8TXO - chains I and J of the 7 polymer chains in the assembly; structure by electron microscopy, 3.10 A resolution.

[Chain I]
Protein: DNA-directed RNA polymerase subunit beta
From: Escherichia coli
Notes: EC 2.7.7.6
Reference sequence: P0A8V2 (RPOB_ECOLI); numbering as in UniProt (aligned over 1-1342)
Sequence (1342 residues; each row starts with the number of its first residue):
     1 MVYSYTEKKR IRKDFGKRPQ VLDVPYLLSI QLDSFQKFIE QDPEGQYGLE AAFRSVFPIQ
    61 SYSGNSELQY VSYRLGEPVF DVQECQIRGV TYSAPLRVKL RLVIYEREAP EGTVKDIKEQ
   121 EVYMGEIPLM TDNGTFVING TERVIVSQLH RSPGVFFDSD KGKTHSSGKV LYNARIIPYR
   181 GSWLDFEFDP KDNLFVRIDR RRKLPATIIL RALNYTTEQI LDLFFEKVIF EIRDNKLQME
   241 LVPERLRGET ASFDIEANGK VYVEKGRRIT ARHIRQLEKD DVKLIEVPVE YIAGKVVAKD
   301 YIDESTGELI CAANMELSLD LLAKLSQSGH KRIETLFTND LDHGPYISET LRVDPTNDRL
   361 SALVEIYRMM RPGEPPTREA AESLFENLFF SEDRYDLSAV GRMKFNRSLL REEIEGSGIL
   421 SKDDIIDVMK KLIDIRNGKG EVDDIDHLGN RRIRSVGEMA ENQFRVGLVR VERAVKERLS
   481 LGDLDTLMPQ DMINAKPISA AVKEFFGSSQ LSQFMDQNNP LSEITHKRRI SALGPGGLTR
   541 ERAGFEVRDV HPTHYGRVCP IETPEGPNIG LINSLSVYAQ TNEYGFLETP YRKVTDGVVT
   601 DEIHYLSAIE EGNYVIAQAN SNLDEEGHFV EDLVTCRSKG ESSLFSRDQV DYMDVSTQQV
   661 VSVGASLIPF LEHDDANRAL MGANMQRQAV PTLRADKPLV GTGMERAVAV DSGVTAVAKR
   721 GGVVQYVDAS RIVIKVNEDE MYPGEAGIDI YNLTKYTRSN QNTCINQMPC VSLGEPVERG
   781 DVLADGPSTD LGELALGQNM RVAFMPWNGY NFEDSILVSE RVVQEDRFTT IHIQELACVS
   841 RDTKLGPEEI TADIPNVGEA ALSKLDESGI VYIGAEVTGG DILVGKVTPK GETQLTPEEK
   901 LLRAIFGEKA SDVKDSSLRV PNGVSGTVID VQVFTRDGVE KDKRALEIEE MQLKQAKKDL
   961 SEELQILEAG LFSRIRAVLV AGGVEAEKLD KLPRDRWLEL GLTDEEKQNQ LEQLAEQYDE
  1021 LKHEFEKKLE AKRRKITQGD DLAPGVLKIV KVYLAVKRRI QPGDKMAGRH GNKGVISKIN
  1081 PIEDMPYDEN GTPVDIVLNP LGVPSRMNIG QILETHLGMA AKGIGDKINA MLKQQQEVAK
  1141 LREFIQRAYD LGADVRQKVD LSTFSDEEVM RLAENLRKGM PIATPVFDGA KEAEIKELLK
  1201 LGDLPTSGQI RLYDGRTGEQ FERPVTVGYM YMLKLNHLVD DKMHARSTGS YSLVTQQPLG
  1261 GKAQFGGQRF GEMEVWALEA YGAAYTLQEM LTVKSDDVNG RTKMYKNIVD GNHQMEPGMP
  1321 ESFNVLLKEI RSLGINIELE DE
Unresolved in the structure: 160-395, 412-422, 435-443, 890-912, 978-1016
UniProt features mapped onto this chain:
  - modified residue (N6-acetyllysine): Lys1022, Lys1200
  - mutagenesis: Ile561 (I561S: Resistant to antibiotics salinamide A and B), Ile569 (I569S: Resistant to antibiotics salinamide A and B), Ala665 (A665E: Resistant to antibiotics salinamide A and B), Asp675 (D675A/G: Resistant to antibiotics salinamide A and B), Asn677 (N677H/K: Resistant to antibiotics salinamide A and B), Leu680 (L680M: Resistant to antibiotics salinamide A and B), Glu813 (E813K: Disrupts the enzyme's active center)
Residues lining bound ligands: S9F ([[(2R,3S,4R,5R)-5-(4-azanyl-2-oxidanylidene-1$l4,3,5,7-tetrazabicyclo[4.3.0]nona-1(6),3,8-trien-7-yl)-3,4-bis(oxidanyl)oxolan-2-yl]methoxy-oxidanyl-phosphoryl] phosphono hydrogen phosphate): Arg678, Asp814, Lys1073, Arg1106

[Chain J]
Protein: DNA-directed RNA polymerase subunit beta'
From: Escherichia coli
Notes: EC 2.7.7.6
Reference sequence: P0A8T7 (RPOC_ECOLI); residues 1-1407 here = UniProt positions 1-1407
Sequence (1430 residues; row label = number of the first residue in the row):
     1 MKDLLKFLKA QTKTEEFDAI KIALASPDMI RSWSFGEVKK PETINYRTFK PERDGLFCAR
    61 IFGPVKDYEC LCGKYKRLKH RGVICEKCGV EVTQTKVRRE RMGHIELASP TAHIWFLKSL
   121 PSRIGLLLDM PLRDIERVLY FESYVVIEGG MTNLERQQIL TEEQYLDALE EFGDEFDAKM
   181 GAEAIQALLK SMDLEQECEQ LREELNETNS ETKRKKLTKR IKLLEAFVQS GNKPEWMILT
   241 VLPVLPPDLR PLVPLDGGRF ATSDLNDLYR RVINRNNRLK RLLDLAAPDI IVRNEKRMLQ
   301 EAVDALLDNG RRGRAITGSN KRPLKSLADM IKGKQGRFRQ NLLGKRVDYS GRSVITVGPY
   361 LRLHQCGLPK KMALELFKPF IYGKLELRGL ATTIKAAKKM VEREEAVVWD ILDEVIREHP
   421 VLLNRAPTLH RLGIQAFEPV LIEGKAIQLH PLVCAAYNAD FDGDQMAVHV PLTLEAQLEA
   481 RALMMSTNNI LSPANGEPII VPSQDVVLGL YYMTRDCVNA KGEGMVLTGP KEAERLYRSG
   541 LASLHARVKV RITEYEKDAN GELVAKTSLK DTTVGRAILW MIVPKGLPYS IVNQALGKKA
   601 ISKMLNTCYR ILGLKPTVIF ADQIMYTGFA YAARSGASVG IDDMVIPEKK HEIISEAEAE
   661 VAEIQEQFQS GLVTAGERYN KVIDIWAAAN DRVSKAMMDN LQTETVINRD GQEEKQVSFN
   721 SIYMMADSGA RGSAAQIRQL AGMRGLMAKP DGSIIETPIT ANFREGLNVL QYFISTHGAR
   781 KGLADTALKT ANSGYLTRRL VDVAQDLVVT EDDCGTHEGI MMTPVIEGGD VKEPLRDRVL
   841 GRVTAEDVLK PGTADILVPR NTLLHEQWCD LLEENSVDAV KVRSVVSCDT DFGVCAHCYG
   901 RDLARGHIIN KGEAIGVIAA QSIGEPGTQL TMRTFHIGGA ASRAAAESSI QVKNKGSIKL
   961 SNVKSVVNSS GKLVITSRNT ELKLIDEFGR TKESYKVPYG AVLAKGDGEQ VAGGETVANW
  1021 DPHTMPVITE VSGFVRFTDM IDGQTITRQT DELTGLSSLV VLDSAERTAG GKDLRPALKI
  1081 VDAQGNDVLI PGTDMPAQYF LPGKAIVQLE DGVQISSGDT LARIPQESGG TKDITGGLPR
  1141 VADLFEARRP KEPAILAEIS GIVSFGKETK GKRRLVITPV DGSDPYEEMI PKWRQLNVFE
  1201 GERVERGDVI SDGPEAPHDI LRLRGVHAVT RYIVNEVQDV YRLQGVKIND KHIEVIVRQM
  1261 LRKATIVNAG SSDFLEGEQV EYSRVKIANR ELEANGKVGA TYSRDLLGIT KASLATESFI
  1321 SAASFQETTR VLTEAAVAGK RDELRGLKEN VIVGRLIPAG TGYAYHQDRM RRRAAGEAPA
  1381 APQVTAEDAS ASLAELLNAG LGGSDNELEL EVLFQGPSSG HHHHHHHHHH
Unresolved in the structure: 1-15, 143-180, 384-414, 941-947, 1004-1013, 1027-1135, 1374-1430
Differences from the reference sequence: expression tag (1408-1430)
UniProt features mapped onto this chain:
  - binding site (Zn(2+)): Cys70, Cys72, Cys85, Cys88, Cys814, Cys888, Cys895, Cys898
  - binding site (Mg(2+)): Asp460, Asp462, Asp464
  - modified residue: Lys983 (N6-acetyllysine)
  - mutagenesis: Gln504 (Q504P: Resistant to antibiotics salinamide A and B), Asn690 (N690D: Resistant to antibiotics salinamide A and B), Met697 (M697V: Resistant to antibiotics salinamide A and B), Ala735 (A735T: Resistant to antibiotics salinamide A and B), Arg738 (R738C/H/P/S: Resistant to antibiotics salinamide A and B), Ala748 (A748E: Resistant to antibiotics salinamide A and B), Pro758 (P758S/T: Resistant to antibiotics salinamide A and B), Phe763 (F763C: Resistant to antibiotics salinamide A and B), Ser775 (S775A: Resistant to antibiotics salinamide A and B), Ala779 (A779T/V: Resistant to antibiotics salinamide A and B), Arg780 (R780C: Resistant to antibiotics salinamide A and B), Gly782 (G782A/C: Resistant to antibiotics salinamide A and B), 1 further mutagenesis entry in UniProt
Bound ions: Zn2+ site 1: Cys70, Gly73, Lys74, Cys85; Mg2+: Asp462, Asp464 (together with S9F); Zn2+ site 2: Cys814, Cys888, Cys895, Cys898
Residues lining bound ligands: S9F ([[(2R,3S,4R,5R)-5-(4-azanyl-2-oxidanylidene-1$l4,3,5,7-tetrazabicyclo[4.3.0]nona-1(6),3,8-trien-7-yl)-3,4-bis(oxidanyl)oxolan-2-yl]methoxy-oxidanyl-phosphoryl] phosphono hydrogen phosphate): Arg425, Pro427, Asn458, Asp460, Asp462, Asp464, Thr786, Gln929, Met932, Phe935, His936

[How chain I and chain J interact]
Pairs across the interface (339):
  Phe545(I) - Leu788(J)  hydrophobic
  Phe545(I) - Lys789(J)
  Arg548(I) - Arg780(J)  hydrogen bond (backbone-side chain)
  Arg548(I) - Leu788(J)
  Asp549(I) - Pro750(J)
  Asp549(I) - His777(J)  salt bridge
  Asp549(I) - Arg780(J)
  Val550(I) - Phe773(J)  hydrophobic
  Val550(I) - His777(J)
  Val550(I) - Arg780(J)
  His551(I) - Phe773(J)
  Tyr555(I) - Val769(J)
  Tyr555(I) - Phe773(J)
  Cys559(I) - Arg780(J)
  Pro560(I) - Phe773(J)  hydrophobic
  Pro560(I) - Thr776(J)
  Pro560(I) - Arg780(J)  hydrogen bond (backbone-side chain)
  Ile561(I) - Tyr772(J)  hydrophobic
  Thr563(I) - Arg780(J)
  Glu565(I) - Leu783(J)
  Gly566(I) - Ala787(J)
  Ile569(I) - Leu783(J)  hydrophobic
  Gly570(I) - Arg780(J)
  Gln618(I) - Val769(J)
  Gln618(I) - Leu770(J)
  Asn620(I) - Asn768(J)
  Ser642(I) - Leu770(J)
  Val660(I) - Val769(J)  hydrophobic
  Leu671(I) - Tyr772(J)
  Glu672(I) - Gly766(J)
  Glu672(I) - Leu767(J)
  His673(I) - Phe763(J)
  His673(I) - Arg764(J)  hydrogen bond (side chain-backbone)
  His673(I) - Glu765(J)
  His673(I) - Gly766(J)
  Asp674(I) - Phe763(J)
  Asp674(I) - Tyr772(J)  hydrogen bond (backbone-side chain)
  Asp675(I) - Phe763(J)
  Asp675(I) - Tyr772(J)  hydrogen bond (backbone-side chain)
  Ala676(I) - Tyr772(J)
  Ala676(I) - Ala779(J)  hydrophobic
  Asn677(I) - Ala779(J)
  Asn677(I) - Leu783(J)
  Asn677(I) - Phe935(J)
  Asn677(I) - Gly938(J)
  Ala679(I) - Tyr772(J)
  Leu680(I) - Leu783(J)  hydrophobic
  Met681(I) - Phe935(J)  hydrophobic
  Phe804(I) - Ala637(J)
  Phe804(I) - Ser638(J)  hydrogen bond (backbone-side chain)
  Met805(I) - Ala637(J)
  Pro806(I) - Ala632(J)
  Pro806(I) - Ala633(J)
  Pro806(I) - Ala637(J)
  Asn808(I) - Pro359(J)
  Asn808(I) - Phe629(J)
  Asn808(I) - Ala633(J)
  Gly809(I) - Val357(J)
  Gly809(I) - Pro359(J)
  Gly809(I) - Phe629(J)
  Tyr810(I) - Val357(J)
  Tyr810(I) - Pro359(J)
  Phe812(I) - Val357(J)  hydrophobic
  Phe812(I) - Pro451(J)
  Phe812(I) - Phe461(J)  hydrophobic
  Phe812(I) - Ser503(J)
  Phe812(I) - Gln504(J)  hydrogen bond (backbone-side chain)
  Phe812(I) - Phe629(J)  hydrophobic
  Glu813(I) - Asp460(J)
  Glu813(I) - Phe461(J)  hydrogen bond (backbone-backbone)
  Glu813(I) - Gln504(J)
  Glu813(I) - Arg731(J)  salt bridge
  Asp814(I) - Asp460(J)
  Asp814(I) - Phe461(J)
  Asp814(I) - Gln504(J)
  Ser815(I) - Val357(J)
  Ser815(I) - Phe461(J)
  Gln1061(I) - Lys445(J)
  Pro1062(I) - Ala446(J)
  Gly1063(I) - Val354(J)
  Gly1063(I) - Thr356(J)
  Gly1063(I) - Ala446(J)
  Lys1065(I) - Asp462(J)
  Lys1073(I) - Asp462(J)  salt bridge
  Val1075(I) - Val354(J)  hydrophobic
  Val1075(I) - Thr356(J)
  Val1075(I) - Phe461(J)
  Val1075(I) - Asp462(J)
  Val1075(I) - Gly463(J)
  Ile1076(I) - Thr356(J)
  Ser1077(I) - Val357(J)
  Asn1099(I) - Gln504(J)
  Pro1100(I) - Ala637(J)
  Pro1100(I) - Val639(J)
  Pro1100(I) - Met725(J)
  Leu1101(I) - Gln504(J)
  Leu1101(I) - Asp505(J)
  Leu1101(I) - Met725(J)  hydrophobic
  Leu1101(I) - Ala730(J)  hydrophobic
  Leu1101(I) - Arg731(J)  hydrogen bond (backbone-side chain)
  Gly1102(I) - Arg731(J)
  Val1103(I) - Val639(J)  hydrophobic
  Pro1104(I) - Met725(J)  hydrophobic
  Pro1104(I) - Gln736(J)
  Pro1104(I) - Leu740(J)  hydrophobic
  Ser1105(I) - Arg731(J)  hydrogen bond
  Ser1105(I) - Gln736(J)  hydrogen bond (backbone-side chain)
  Met1107(I) - Gln736(J)
  Met1107(I) - Phe763(J)  hydrophobic
  Met1107(I) - His936(J)
  Met1107(I) - Ile937(J)
  Ile1109(I) - Ile641(J)  hydrophobic
  Ile1109(I) - Met644(J)  hydrophobic
  Ile1109(I) - Leu740(J)  hydrophobic
  Ile1112(I) - Val639(J)  hydrophobic
  Ile1112(I) - Ile641(J)
  His1116(I) - Ile641(J)
  Phe1187(I) - Leu767(J)
  Phe1187(I) - Tyr772(J)  hydrophobic
  Glu1192(I) - Ile641(J)
  Glu1192(I) - Asp642(J)
  Glu1192(I) - Arg764(J)  salt bridge
  Lys1196(I) - Asp642(J)  salt bridge
  Ser1207(I) - Asp642(J)
  Gln1209(I) - Ser638(J)  hydrogen bond
  Glu1219(I) - Arg634(J)  salt bridge
  Phe1221(I) - Ala633(J)
  Phe1221(I) - Arg634(J)
  Glu1222(I) - Tyr512(J)  hydrogen bond
  Glu1222(I) - Tyr537(J)  hydrogen bond
  Glu1222(I) - Arg634(J)
  Glu1222(I) - Ser635(J)
  Arg1223(I) - Tyr512(J)
  Arg1223(I) - Ser635(J)  hydrogen bond (backbone-backbone)
  Arg1223(I) - Gly636(J)
  Arg1223(I) - Phe719(J)  hydrogen bond (side chain-backbone)
  Arg1223(I) - Ser721(J)
  Arg1223(I) - Met724(J)  hydrogen bond
  Pro1224(I) - Gly636(J)
  Pro1224(I) - Ser638(J)
  Val1225(I) - Gly636(J)
  Val1225(I) - Ser638(J)
  Thr1226(I) - Ser638(J)  hydrogen bond (backbone-side chain)
  Thr1226(I) - Val639(J)
  Val1239(I) - Ser353(J)
  Val1239(I) - Lys445(J)
  Val1239(I) - Ala446(J)
  Asp1240(I) - Lys445(J)
  Lys1242(I) - Arg352(J)
  Lys1242(I) - Val354(J)
  Lys1242(I) - Gln465(J)
  Met1243(I) - Arg352(J)
  Met1243(I) - Ser353(J)
  Met1243(I) - Lys371(J)
  Met1243(I) - Met372(J)  hydrophobic
  Met1243(I) - Lys445(J)
  His1244(I) - Gly351(J)
  His1244(I) - Arg352(J)  hydrogen bond (backbone-backbone)
  His1244(I) - Met372(J)
  Ala1245(I) - Ser350(J)
  Ala1245(I) - Gly351(J)
  Ala1245(I) - Met372(J)  hydrophobic
  Ala1245(I) - Glu375(J)
  Arg1246(I) - Asp348(J)  salt bridge
  Arg1246(I) - Tyr349(J)  hydrogen bond (backbone-backbone)
  Arg1246(I) - Ser350(J)  hydrogen bond (backbone-backbone)
  Arg1246(I) - Leu376(J)
  Ser1247(I) - Asp348(J)
  Ser1247(I) - Tyr349(J)  hydrogen bond (backbone-backbone)
  Ser1247(I) - Glu375(J)
  Ser1247(I) - Pro379(J)
  Thr1248(I) - Asp348(J)
  Tyr1251(I) - Asp348(J)  hydrogen bond
  Leu1253(I) - Arg99(J)  hydrogen bond (backbone-side chain)
  Val1254(I) - Arg99(J)  hydrogen bond (backbone-side chain)
  Val1254(I) - Leu249(J)
  Thr1255(I) - Arg337(J)
  Thr1255(I) - Asn341(J)
  Gln1257(I) - Asn341(J)  hydrogen bond
  Gln1257(I) - Lys345(J)
  Pro1258(I) - Arg346(J)
  Pro1258(I) - Val347(J)
  Pro1258(I) - Asp348(J)
  Leu1259(I) - Arg346(J)
  Gly1260(I) - Arg346(J)
  Phe1265(I) - Glu375(J)
  Gly1267(I) - Arg346(J)
  Gly1267(I) - Val347(J)
  Gly1267(I) - Ser350(J)
  Gln1268(I) - Arg346(J)
  Gln1268(I) - Val347(J)  hydrogen bond (backbone-backbone)
  Gln1268(I) - Ser350(J)  hydrogen bond (backbone-side chain)
  Gln1268(I) - Gly351(J)
  Gln1268(I) - Arg352(J)  hydrogen bond
  Arg1269(I) - Arg339(J)  hydrogen bond (side chain-backbone)
  Arg1269(I) - Gln340(J)  hydrogen bond (side chain-backbone)
  Arg1269(I) - Gly344(J)  hydrogen bond (side chain-backbone)
  Arg1269(I) - Lys345(J)
  Arg1269(I) - Arg346(J)
  Phe1270(I) - Gly344(J)
  Phe1270(I) - Lys345(J)  hydrogen bond (backbone-backbone)
  Glu1272(I) - Arg798(J)  salt bridge
  Met1273(I) - Pro427(J)
  Met1273(I) - Thr428(J)
  Glu1274(I) - Asn424(J)
  Glu1274(I) - Ala426(J)
  Glu1274(I) - Pro427(J)
  Glu1274(I) - Thr428(J)  hydrogen bond
  Glu1274(I) - Ile434(J)
  Val1275(I) - Leu343(J)
  Trp1276(I) - Arg798(J)
  Trp1276(I) - Val801(J)
  Trp1276(I) - Val917(J)
  Trp1276(I) - Gln921(J)
  Ala1277(I) - Thr428(J)
  Ala1277(I) - His430(J)
  Ala1277(I) - Arg431(J)
  Ala1277(I) - Ile434(J)  hydrophobic
  Ala1277(I) - Gln921(J)
  Leu1278(I) - Met484(J)  hydrophobic
  Glu1279(I) - Ala914(J)
  Glu1279(I) - Leu1347(J)
  Glu1279(I) - Val1351(J)
  Glu1279(I) - Ile1357(J)
  Ala1280(I) - Arg431(J)  hydrogen bond (backbone-side chain)
  Ala1280(I) - Ile918(J)  hydrophobic
  Ala1280(I) - Gln921(J)
  Tyr1281(I) - Arg431(J)  hydrogen bond (side chain-backbone)
  Tyr1281(I) - Leu432(J)
  Tyr1281(I) - Ile434(J)  hydrogen bond (side chain-backbone)
  Tyr1281(I) - Gln435(J)
  Tyr1281(I) - Leu483(J)
  Tyr1281(I) - Met484(J)  hydrophobic
  Tyr1281(I) - Asn489(J)  hydrogen bond
  Gly1282(I) - Ala1359(J)
  Gly1282(I) - Gly1360(J)
  Gly1282(I) - Thr1361(J)  hydrogen bond (backbone-backbone)
  Ala1283(I) - Glu479(J)
  Ala1284(I) - Glu479(J)  hydrogen bond (backbone-side chain)
  Ala1284(I) - Leu1356(J)
  Ala1284(I) - Ile1357(J)  hydrophobic
  Ala1284(I) - Ala1359(J)
  Ala1284(I) - Gly1362(J)
  Tyr1285(I) - Glu475(J)
  Tyr1285(I) - Glu479(J)  hydrogen bond (backbone-side chain)
  Tyr1285(I) - Leu1356(J)  hydrophobic
  Tyr1285(I) - Thr1361(J)
  Thr1286(I) - Ala476(J)
  Thr1286(I) - Glu479(J)
  Leu1287(I) - Val1351(J)  hydrophobic
  Gln1288(I) - Leu1356(J)
  Glu1289(I) - Pro471(J)
  Glu1289(I) - Leu472(J)  hydrogen bond (side chain-backbone)
  Glu1289(I) - Thr473(J)  hydrogen bond
  Glu1289(I) - Ala476(J)
  Met1290(I) - Val347(J)
  Met1290(I) - Leu422(J)  hydrophobic
  Met1290(I) - His469(J)
  Leu1291(I) - Lys345(J)
  Leu1291(I) - Val1351(J)
  Thr1292(I) - Gly1354(J)
  Lys1294(I) - Asp348(J)  hydrogen bond (backbone-backbone)
  Ser1295(I) - Arg346(J)
  Asp1296(I) - Lys345(J)
  Arg1301(I) - Asp348(J)
  Met1304(I) - Leu472(J)  hydrophobic
  Tyr1305(I) - Tyr349(J)
  Tyr1305(I) - Pro379(J)  hydrophobic
  Tyr1305(I) - Tyr382(J)
  Ile1308(I) - Pro379(J)  hydrophobic
  Ile1308(I) - Phe380(J)  hydrophobic
  Ile1308(I) - Leu472(J)
  Val1309(I) - Pro379(J)
  Val1309(I) - Gly383(J)
  Asp1310(I) - Gly383(J)
  His1313(I) - Leu472(J)
  His1313(I) - Thr473(J)
  His1313(I) - Leu474(J)  hydrogen bond (side chain-backbone)
  Met1315(I) - Thr473(J)
  Met1319(I) - Phe17(J)  hydrophobic
  Met1319(I) - Val1353(J)
  Pro1320(I) - Val1353(J)
  Glu1321(I) - Arg99(J)  salt bridge
  Ser1322(I) - Arg337(J)
  Ser1322(I) - Asn341(J)
  Ser1322(I) - Leu342(J)
  Phe1323(I) - Ile20(J)  hydrophobic
  Phe1323(I) - Leu342(J)
  Phe1323(I) - Ile1352(J)  hydrophobic
  Val1325(I) - Arg99(J)
  Val1325(I) - Leu249(J)  hydrophobic
  Val1325(I) - Arg337(J)
  Leu1326(I) - Ile331(J)  hydrophobic
  Leu1326(I) - Arg337(J)
  Leu1326(I) - Phe338(J)  hydrophobic
  Leu1326(I) - Leu342(J)  hydrophobic
  Lys1328(I) - Glu100(J)
  Lys1328(I) - Met102(J)
  Lys1328(I) - Leu245(J)
  Lys1328(I) - Leu249(J)
  Glu1329(I) - Leu245(J)
  Glu1329(I) - Met330(J)
  Glu1329(I) - Ile331(J)
  Glu1329(I) - Arg337(J)  salt bridge
  Arg1331(I) - Trp33(J)
  Arg1331(I) - Pro243(J)
  Ser1332(I) - Pro243(J)
  Ser1332(I) - Leu245(J)
  Ser1332(I) - Leu327(J)
  Leu1333(I) - His113(J)  hydrogen bond (backbone-side chain)
  Leu1333(I) - Trp115(J)  hydrophobic
  Leu1333(I) - Leu307(J)
  Leu1333(I) - Leu327(J)  hydrophobic
  Gly1334(I) - Ala25(J)  hydrogen bond (backbone-backbone)
  Ile1335(I) - Ile22(J)  hydrophobic
  Ile1335(I) - Ala23(J)
  Ile1335(I) - Trp33(J)
  Ile1335(I) - Trp115(J)  hydrophobic
  Ile1335(I) - Ala1336(J)  hydrophobic
  Asn1336(I) - Lys21(J)
  Asn1336(I) - Ile22(J)
  Asn1336(I) - Ala23(J)  hydrogen bond (backbone-backbone)
  Asn1336(I) - Leu24(J)
  Asn1336(I) - Ala25(J)
  Asn1336(I) - Trp33(J)
  Ile1337(I) - Ile20(J)  hydrophobic
  Ile1337(I) - Lys21(J)
  Glu1338(I) - Ile20(J)
  Glu1338(I) - Lys21(J)  hydrogen bond (backbone-backbone)
  Leu1339(I) - Phe17(J)  hydrophobic
  Leu1339(I) - Ile20(J)  hydrophobic
  Glu1340(I) - Phe17(J)
  Glu1340(I) - Asp18(J)  hydrogen bond (backbone-backbone)
  Glu1340(I) - Ala19(J)  hydrogen bond (backbone-backbone)
  Glu1340(I) - Lys21(J)
  Glu1340(I) - Arg1341(J)  salt bridge
  Asp1341(I) - Glu16(J)
  Asp1341(I) - Asp18(J)
  Glu1342(I) - Arg1341(J)  hydrogen bond (backbone-side chain)
Interface residues without a listed pair, chain I (157 interface residues in all): Pro552, His554, Thr635, Arg678, Trp807, Arg841, Gly1074, Arg1106, Leu1113, Gln1256, Gly1271, Gly1318, Ile1330
Interface residues without a listed pair, chain J (178 interface residues in all): Met29, Pro246, Asp248, Asp256, Tyr269, Ala328, Ile355, Lys378, Arg425, Cys454, Ala459, Ala467, Val470, Gln477, Leu508, Ala630, Gly640, Asp643, Asn720, Ile722, Gly732, Ile737, Gln739, Arg744, Ser775, Ala784, Thr797, Glu913, Leu1332, Arg1355

[Summary]
The interface between chain I and chain J involves 157 residues on one side and 178 on the other, with 52
hydrogen bonds and 11 salt bridges. Polar pairs include Asp549(I)-His777(J), Glu813(I)-Arg731(J) and
Lys1073(I)-Asp462(J). Compound S9F is bound between chain I and chain J.
Chain I is DNA-directed RNA polymerase subunit beta and chain J is DNA-directed RNA polymerase subunit beta',
both from Escherichia coli; the structure, E. coli DNA-directed RNA polymerase transcription elongation
complex bound to the unnatural dZ-PTP base pair in ..., was determined by electron microscopy.
